8DA4 - chains A and B; structure by X-ray diffraction, 1.92 A resolution.

# Chain A
Name: Immunoglobulin G-binding protein A
Source organism: Staphylococcus aureus
UniProt: P38507 (SPA_STAAU); residues 2-58 here correspond to UniProt positions 213-269 (UniProt number = residue number + 211)
Sequence (67 residues; row label = number of the first residue in the row; numbering starts at 0):
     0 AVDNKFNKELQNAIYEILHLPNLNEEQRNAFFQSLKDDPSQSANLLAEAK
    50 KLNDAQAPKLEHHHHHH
Disordered / not traced: 0-1, 58-66
Modified residues: Lys35 (N-dimethyl-lysine; MLY)
Differences from the reference sequence: expression tag (0-1, 59-66); engineered mutation Leu9 (Gln220 in P38507), Ile13 (Phe224 in P38507), Ala29 (Gly240 in P38507), Phe31 (Ile242 in P38507)

# Chain B
Name: Affibody LL1.FIVM
Source organism: synthetic construct
Notes: antibody fragment or engineered binder
Sequence (67 residues; numbered 0 to 66; the number before each row is that of its first residue; numbering starts at 0):
     0 AVDNKFNKEFSVAGREIITLPNLNDPQKKAFVMSLWDDPSQSANLLAEAK
    50 KLNDAQAPKLEHHHHHH
Disordered / not traced: 0-2, 59-66
Modified residues: Lys27, Lys28, Lys49, Lys50 (N-dimethyl-lysine; MLY)

# How chain A and chain B interact
Pairs across the interface (27; chain A residue first):
  Gln10(A) with Lys28(B); Met32(B)
  Ile13(A) with Phe9(B), hydrophobic; Met32(B), hydrophobic; Trp35(B)
  Tyr14(A) with Ile17(B), hydrophobic; Asp24(B); Lys27(B); Lys28(B)
  Leu17(A) with Gly13(B); Val31(B), hydrophobic
  His18(A) with Ile17(B)
  Glu24(A) with Lys4(B); Ser10(B), hydrogen bond
  Glu25(A) with Lys4(B)
  Asn28(A) with Lys4(B); Asn6(B); Ser10(B), hydrogen bond
  Phe31(A) with Asn6(B); Phe9(B), hydrophobic; Ser10(B); Trp35(B)
  Gln32(A) with Asn6(B), hydrogen bond
  Leu34(A) with Trp35(B), hydrophobic
  Lys35(A) with Asn6(B); Phe9(B); Trp35(B)
Also at the interface, not in a pair above, chain A (13 interface residues in all): Arg27
Also at the interface, not in a pair above, chain B (15 interface residues in all): Phe5, Arg14, Pro38

# Overview
13 residues of chain A face 15 of chain B across their interface; the contacts include 3 hydrogen bonds. Polar
contacts include Glu24(A)-Ser10(B), Asn28(A)-Ser10(B) and Gln32(A)-Asn6(B).
Chain A is Immunoglobulin G-binding protein A (Staphylococcus aureus) and chain B is Affibody LL1.FIVM
(synthetic construct); the structure, Coevolved affibody-Z domain pair LL1.c2, was determined by X-ray
diffraction (same publication as 8DA3, 8DA5, 8DA6, 8DA7, 8DA8, 8DA9 and 3 further entries).
